8YM4 - chains K and J of the 10 polymer chains in the assembly; structure by X-ray diffraction, 2.34 A resolution.

== Chain K (and J) ==
Protein: CASP8 and FADD-like apoptosis regulator subunit p43
Source organism: Homo sapiens
Notes: chain J of this document is another copy of the same molecule, construct and numbering; everything in this record applies to it too
UniProtKB: O15519 (CFLAR_HUMAN); residue numbers follow UniProt; this construct covers 1-181
Sequence (184 residues; row label = number of the first residue in the row; numbers below 1 keep their minus sign (Gly-2 is residue -2)):
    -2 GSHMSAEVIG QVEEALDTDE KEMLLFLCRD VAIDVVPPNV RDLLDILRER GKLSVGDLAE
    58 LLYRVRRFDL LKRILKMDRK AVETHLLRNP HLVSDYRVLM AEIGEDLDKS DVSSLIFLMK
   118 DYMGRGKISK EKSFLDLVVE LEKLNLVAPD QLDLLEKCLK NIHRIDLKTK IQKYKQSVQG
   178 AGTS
Unresolved in the structure: -2 to -1, 179-181 (chain J: -2 to 0, 126-127, 177-181)
Modified residues: Mse1, Mse20, Mse74, Mse97, Mse116, Mse120 (selenomethionine; parent Met)
Sequence notes: expression tag (-2 to 0); engineered mutation Gly7 (His in O15519)
What the authors report for this chain:
  - mutagenesis - H7G/R38D, H7G/E46A, H7G/K140D, H7G/K124D: decreased binding to Caspase-8

== Chain K / chain J interface ==
Contacting residue pairs - 28 pairs, chain K then chain J:
  Ile30(K) - Arg70(J)
  Asp31(K) - Glu11(J)
  Asp31(K) - Ala12(J)
  Asp31(K) - Arg70(J)  salt bridge
  Mse120(K) - Arg63(J)  hydrogen bond (backbone-side chain)
  Gly121(K) - Arg63(J)  hydrogen bond (backbone-side chain)
  Arg122(K) - Arg63(J)
  Gly123(K) - Glu102(J)
  Gly123(K) - Asp103(J)
  Lys124(K) - Glu102(J)  hydrogen bond (backbone-backbone)
  Lys124(K) - Asp103(J)
  Lys124(K) - Leu104(J)
  Lys124(K) - Asp105(J)  salt bridge
  Lys124(K) - Asp108(J)  salt bridge
  Lys124(K) - Arg161(J)
  Ser126(K) - Asp105(J)  hydrogen bond
  Glu139(K) - Asp66(J)
  Lys140(K) - Asp14(J)  salt bridge
  Lys140(K) - Glu17(J)  salt bridge
  Lys140(K) - Arg63(J)
  Lys140(K) - Arg64(J)
  Lys140(K) - Phe65(J)  hydrogen bond (backbone-backbone)
  Lys140(K) - Asp66(J)  hydrogen bond (backbone-backbone)
  Leu141(K) - Arg63(J)
  Leu141(K) - Phe65(J)  hydrophobic
  Asn142(K) - Phe65(J)  hydrogen bond (side chain-backbone)
  Asn142(K) - Asp66(J)
  Asn142(K) - Lys69(J)
Other interface residues (no listed pair), chain K (13 interface residues in all): Val32

== Summary ==
13 residues of chain K face 16 of chain J across their interface, with 7 hydrogen bonds and 5 salt bridges.
Polar contacts include Asp31(K)-Arg70(J), Lys124(K)-Asp105(J) and Lys124(K)-Asp108(J). From the paper:
H7G/R38D, H7G/E46A and H7G/K140D of chain K, among others, reduce binding to Caspase-8.
Chain K and chain J are both CASP8 and FADD-like apoptosis regulator subunit p43 (Homo sapiens); the
structure, Structure of Caspase-8/cFLIP death effector domain assembly, was determined by X-ray diffraction
(same publication as 8YM5, 8YM6, 8YNI, 8YNK, 8YNL, 8YNM and 8YNN).
